Entry 5AGT (X-ray diffraction, 1.45 A resolution); this record covers chain A.

Chain A:
Molecule: Leucine--tRNA ligase
Source organism: Mycobacterium tuberculosis
Notes: EC 6.1.1.4; fragment: editing domain (cp1) residues 309-513
Reference sequence: P9WFV1 (SYL_MYCTU); residues 309-513 here = UniProt positions 309-513
Amino-acid sequence (232 residues; each row starts with the number of its first residue):
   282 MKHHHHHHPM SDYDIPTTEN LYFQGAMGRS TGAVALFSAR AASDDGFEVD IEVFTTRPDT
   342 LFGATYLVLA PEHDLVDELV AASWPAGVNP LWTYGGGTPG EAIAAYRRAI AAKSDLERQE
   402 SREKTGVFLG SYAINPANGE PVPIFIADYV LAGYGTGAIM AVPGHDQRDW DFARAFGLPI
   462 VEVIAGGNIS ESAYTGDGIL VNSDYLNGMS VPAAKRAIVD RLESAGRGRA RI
Disordered / not traced: 282-312, 323-329, 401-404
Sequence notes: expression tag (282-308)
Small-molecule neighbours: adduct (A2H; 4-Chloro-3-aminomethyl-7-[ethoxy]-3H-benzo[C][1,2]oxaborol-1-ol modified adenosine): Phe-335, Thr-336, Thr-337, Arg-338, Thr-341, Tyr-430, Val-431, Leu-432, Tyr-435, Gly-438, Ala-439, Ile-440, Met-441, Ala-442, Val-443, His-446, Asp-447, Arg-449, Asp-450
What the authors report for this chain:
  - mutagenesis - S311L, Y435C, D450Y: increased growth

Overview:
Ligands of chain A: adduct. The paper reports that S311L, Y435C and D450Y increase growth.
Chain A is Leucine--tRNA ligase (Mycobacterium tuberculosis); the structure, Crystal structure of the LeuRS
editing domain of Mycobacterium tuberculosis in complex with the adduct
(S)-3-(Aminomethyl)-4-chloro-7-ethoxybenzo[c][1,2]oxaborol-1(3H)-ol-AMP, was determined by X-ray diffraction,
deposited together with 5AGS and 5AGR.
